Entry 6UEW (X-ray diffraction, 2.40 A resolution); this record covers chains A and G of the 8 polymer chains in the assembly.

Chain A (and G):
Protein: Ribulose bisphosphate carboxylase large chain, CsoS2 N-peptide fusion
From: Halothiobacillus neapolitanus (strain ATCC 23641 / c2)
Notes: EC 4.1.1.39; chain G of this document is another copy of the same molecule, construct and numbering; everything in this record applies to it too
UniProt: O85040 (RBL1_HALNC); residues 2-473 here = UniProt positions 2-473
Amino-acid sequence (506 residues; numbered 0 to 505; the number before each row is that of its first residue; numbering starts at 0):
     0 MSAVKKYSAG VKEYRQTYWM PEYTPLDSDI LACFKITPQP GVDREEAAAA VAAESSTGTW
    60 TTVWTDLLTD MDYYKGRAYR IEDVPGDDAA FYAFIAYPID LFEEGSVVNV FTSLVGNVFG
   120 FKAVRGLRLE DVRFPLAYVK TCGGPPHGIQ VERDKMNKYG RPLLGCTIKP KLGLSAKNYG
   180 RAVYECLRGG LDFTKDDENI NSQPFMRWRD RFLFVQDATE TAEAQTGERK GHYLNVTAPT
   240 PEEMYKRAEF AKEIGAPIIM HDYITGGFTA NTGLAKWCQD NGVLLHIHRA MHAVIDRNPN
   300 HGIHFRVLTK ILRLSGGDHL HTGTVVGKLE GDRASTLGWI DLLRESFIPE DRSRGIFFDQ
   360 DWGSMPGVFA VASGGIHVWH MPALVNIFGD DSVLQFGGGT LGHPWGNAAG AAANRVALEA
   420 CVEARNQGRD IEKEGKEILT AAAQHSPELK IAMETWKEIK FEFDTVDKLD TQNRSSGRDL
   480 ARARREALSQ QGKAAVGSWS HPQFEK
Disordered / not traced: 0-11, 323-331, 456-475, 494-505 (chain G: 0-12, 323-329, 456-475, 494-505)
Differences from the reference sequence: initiating methionine (0); cloning artifact (1); linker (474-475)
Curated features (UniProtKB/Swiss-Prot):
  - active site (Proton acceptor): Lys168, His287
  - binding site (substrate): Asn116, Thr166, Lys170, Arg288, His320, Ser372
  - binding site (Mg(2+)): Lys194, Asp196, Glu197
  - site: Lys327 (Transition state stabilizer)
  - modified residue: Lys194 (N6-carboxylysine)

Interface between chain A and chain G:
Contacting residue pairs (13; chain A residue first):
  Ser174(A) - Asp153(G)
  Lys176(A) - Asp153(G)
  Lys176(A) - Asn156(G)  hydrogen bond
  Lys176(A) - Tyr158(G)  hydrogen bond
  Pro203(A) - Ser363(G)
  Arg208(A) - Gln278(G)
  Arg208(A) - Asp279(G)  hydrogen bond (side chain-backbone)
  Arg208(A) - Asn280(G)
  Arg208(A) - Gly281(G)
  Asp209(A) - Val150(G)
  Asp209(A) - Lys154(G)  salt bridge
  Leu212(A) - Lys154(G)
  Phe213(A) - Asp153(G)
Also at the interface, not in a pair above, chain A (8 interface residues in all): Glu252
Also at the interface, not in a pair above, chain G (12 interface residues in all): His146, Lys251

Overview:
Chain A and chain G form an interface of 8 and 12 residues respectively, with 3 hydrogen bonds and 1 salt
bridge. Polar contacts include Asp209(A)-Lys154(G), Lys176(A)-Asn156(G) and Lys176(A)-Tyr158(G).
Both chains are Ribulose bisphosphate carboxylase large chain, CsoS2 N-peptide fusion (Halothiobacillus
neapolitanus (strain ATCC 23641 / c2)). Entry 6UEW (Rubisco / CsoS2 N-peptide complex responsible for
alpha-carboxysome cargo loading) was determined by X-ray diffraction.
